PDB entry 5HMG | X-ray diffraction, 3.20 A resolution | chains A and C of the 6 polymer chains in the assembly

Chain A (and C):
Name: Hemagglutinin HA1 chain
Organism: Influenza A virus (A/Aichi/2/1968(H3N2))
Notes: chain C of this document is another copy of the same molecule, construct and numbering; everything in this record applies to it too
UniProt: P03437 (HEMA_I68A0); residues 1-328 here correspond to UniProt positions 17-344 (UniProt number = residue number + 16)
Chain sequence (328 residues; row label = number of the first residue in the row):
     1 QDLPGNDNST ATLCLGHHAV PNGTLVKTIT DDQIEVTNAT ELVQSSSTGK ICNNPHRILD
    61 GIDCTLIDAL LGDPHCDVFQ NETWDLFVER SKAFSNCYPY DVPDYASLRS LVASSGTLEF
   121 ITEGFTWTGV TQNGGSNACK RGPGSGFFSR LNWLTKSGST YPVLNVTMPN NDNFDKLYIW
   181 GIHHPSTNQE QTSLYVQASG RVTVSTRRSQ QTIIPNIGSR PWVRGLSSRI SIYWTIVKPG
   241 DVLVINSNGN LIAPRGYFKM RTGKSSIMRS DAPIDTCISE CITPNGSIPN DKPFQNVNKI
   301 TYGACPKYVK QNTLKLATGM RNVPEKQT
Disulfide bonds: Cys52-Cys277, Cys64-Cys76, Cys97-Cys139, Cys281-Cys305
Covalently attached groups: N-acetylglucosamine (NAG) linked to Asn38, Asn81, Asn285; glycan linked to Asn165
Ligand contacts: N-acetyl-alpha-neuraminic acid (SIA): Tyr98, Gly135, Ser136, Asn137, Ala138, Trp153, Thr155, His183, Glu190, Leu194, Leu226, Ser228
Swiss-Prot annotation at these positions:
  - glycosylation (N-linked (GlcNAc...) asparagine): Asn8, Asn22, Asn38, Asn81, Asn165, Asn285

Chain A / chain C interface:
Residue-residue contacts - 19 pairs, chain A then chain C:
  Asp101(A) with Gln210(C)
  His184(A) with Gln210(C)
  Asn216(A) with Gln210(C); Thr212(C), hydrogen bond
  Ile217(A) with Arg201(C), hydrogen bond (backbone-side chain)
  Ser219(A) with Asn165(C); Ser205(C); Val244(C); Asn246(C)
  Arg220(A) with Ser205(C); Gln210(C), hydrogen bond; Thr212(C)
  Pro221(A) with Ser205(C); Thr206(C); Arg207(C); Val244(C), hydrophobic
  Val223(A) with Arg207(C)
  Arg229(A) with Arg207(C); Gln210(C)
Other interface residues (no listed pair), chain A (13 interface residues in all): Ile214, Gly218, Trp222, Ser231
Other interface residues (no listed pair), chain C (12 interface residues in all): Thr203, Ile214, Val242

Overview:
The interface between chain A and chain C involves 13 residues on one side and 12 on the other, with 3
hydrogen bonds. Among the polar pairs are Asn216(A)-Thr212(C), Ile217(A)-Arg201(C) and Arg220(A)-Gln210(C).
Ligands of chain A: N-acetyl-alpha-neuraminic acid.
Chain A and chain C are both Hemagglutinin HA1 chain (Influenza A virus (A/Aichi/2/1968(H3N2))); the
structure, Refinement of the influenza virus hemagglutinin by simulated annealing, was determined by X-ray
diffraction, deposited together with 2HMG, 3HMG and 4HMG.
